9PB9 - chains E and F of the 12 polymer chains in the assembly; structure by electron microscopy, 3.45 A resolution.

== Chain E (and F) ==
Name: Vesicle-fusing ATPase
Organism: Cricetulus griseus
Notes: EC 3.6.4.6; chain F of this document is another copy of the same molecule, construct and numbering; everything in this record applies to it too
UniProtKB: P18708 (NSF_CRIGR); residues 1-744 here = UniProt positions 1-744
Sequence (747 residues; numbered -2 to 744; the number before each row is that of its first residue; numbers below 1 keep their minus sign (Gly-2 is residue -2)):
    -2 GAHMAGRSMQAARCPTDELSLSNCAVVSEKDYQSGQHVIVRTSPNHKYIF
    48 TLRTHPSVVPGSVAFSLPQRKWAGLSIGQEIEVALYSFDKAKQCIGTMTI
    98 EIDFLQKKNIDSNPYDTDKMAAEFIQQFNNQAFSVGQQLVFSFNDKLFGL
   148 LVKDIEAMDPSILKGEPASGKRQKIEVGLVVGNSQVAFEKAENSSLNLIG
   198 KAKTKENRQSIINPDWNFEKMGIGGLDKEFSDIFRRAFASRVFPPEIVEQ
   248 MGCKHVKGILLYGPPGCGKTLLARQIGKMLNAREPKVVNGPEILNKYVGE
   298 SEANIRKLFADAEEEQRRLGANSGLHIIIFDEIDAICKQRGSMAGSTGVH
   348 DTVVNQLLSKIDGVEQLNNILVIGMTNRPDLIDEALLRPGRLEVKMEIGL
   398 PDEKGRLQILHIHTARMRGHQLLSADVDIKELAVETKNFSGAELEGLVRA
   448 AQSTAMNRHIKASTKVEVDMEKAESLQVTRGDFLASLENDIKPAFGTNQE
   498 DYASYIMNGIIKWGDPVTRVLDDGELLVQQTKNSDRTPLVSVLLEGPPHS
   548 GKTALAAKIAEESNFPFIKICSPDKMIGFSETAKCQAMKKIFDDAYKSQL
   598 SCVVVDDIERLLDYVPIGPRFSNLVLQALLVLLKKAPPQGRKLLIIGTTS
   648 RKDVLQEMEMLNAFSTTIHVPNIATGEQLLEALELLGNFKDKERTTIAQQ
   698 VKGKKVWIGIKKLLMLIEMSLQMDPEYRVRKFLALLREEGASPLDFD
Unresolved in the structure: -2 to 0, 156-169, 741-744 (chain F: -2 to 211, 246-251, 741-744)
Construct notes: expression tag (-2 to 0)
Small-molecule neighbours:
  - ATP (adenosine-5'-triphosphate), molecule 1: Gly219, Ile220, Gly221, Pro261, Pro262, Gly263, Cys264, Gly265, Lys266, Thr267, Leu268, Asn374, Ile406, His410, Gly438, Ala439, Glu442
  - ATP, molecule 2: Lys251, Asp359, Arg385, Arg388
  - ATP, molecule 3: Tyr502, Ile503, Met504, Asn505, Gly506, Ile507, Ile508, Trp510, Val514, Pro545, His546, Ser547, Gly548, Lys549, Thr550, Ala551, Leu552, Asp604, Ile707, Lys708
UniProt features mapped onto this chain:
  - binding site (ATP): Asn505 to Trp510, Pro545 to Leu552
  - binding site (Mg(2+)): Thr550
  - modified residue: Lys105 (N6-acetyllysine), Ser207 (Phosphoserine), Tyr259 (Phosphotyrosine), Ser569 (Phosphoserine)
What the authors report for this chain:
  - post-translational modification sites: Ser207 (citing earlier work)

== How chain E and chain F interact ==
Residue-residue contacts (64; chain E residue first):
  Trp213(E) - Thr461(F)
  Trp213(E) - Lys462(F)
  Asn214(E) - Ser460(F)
  Asn214(E) - Thr461(F)
  Phe231(E) - Ala459(F)  hydrophobic
  Arg232(E) - Thr451(F)  hydrogen bond
  Arg232(E) - Asn454(F)
  Arg232(E) - Asp487(F)  salt bridge
  Arg233(E) - Ala447(F)
  Arg233(E) - Asp487(F)  hydrogen bond (side chain-backbone)
  Arg233(E) - Ile488(F)
  Val239(E) - Ile457(F)  hydrophobic
  Phe240(E) - Met453(F)  hydrophobic
  Phe240(E) - Leu473(F)  hydrophobic
  Pro241(E) - Met467(F)  hydrophobic
  Ile244(E) - Leu473(F)  hydrophobic
  Glu246(E) - Arg413(F)  hydrogen bond (backbone-side chain)
  Gln247(E) - Arg413(F)  hydrogen bond (backbone-side chain)
  Gln247(E) - His417(F)  hydrogen bond
  Met248(E) - Arg413(F)
  Met248(E) - Met414(F)  hydrophobic
  Met248(E) - Gln449(F)
  Gly249(E) - Arg413(F)
  Cys250(E) - Gln449(F)
  Lys251(E) - Glu442(F)  salt bridge
  Lys251(E) - Arg446(F)  hydrogen bond (backbone-side chain)
  His252(E) - Arg446(F)
  Val295(E) - Asn292(F)
  Val295(E) - Lys293(F)
  Arg337(E) - Arg375(F)  hydrogen bond (backbone-side chain)
  Ser343(E) - Ser339(F)  hydrogen bond (backbone-side chain)
  Ser343(E) - Met340(F)
  Ser343(E) - Ala341(F)
  Thr344(E) - Ser339(F)
  Asn352(E) - Glu329(F)  hydrogen bond
  Gln353(E) - Asn286(F)
  Ser356(E) - Asn286(F)  hydrogen bond
  Val361(E) - Arg271(F)  hydrogen bond (backbone-side chain)
  Val361(E) - Val284(F)  hydrophobic
  Gln363(E) - Arg271(F)
  Pro386(E) - Ala439(F)
  Glu390(E) - Arg446(F)  salt bridge
  Gln526(E) - Gln719(F)
  Gln527(E) - Met716(F)  hydrogen bond
  Gln527(E) - Gln719(F)
  Ser531(E) - Glu715(F)
  Asp532(E) - Glu715(F)
  Thr534(E) - Met712(F)
  Thr534(E) - Glu715(F)
  Phe618(E) - Arg617(F)
  Asn620(E) - Asp610(F)
  Asn620(E) - Val612(F)
  Gln624(E) - Arg607(F)  hydrogen bond
  Gln624(E) - Asp610(F)
  Gln624(E) - Tyr611(F)
  Gln624(E) - Val612(F)
  Leu627(E) - Arg607(F)
  Val628(E) - Ile574(F)  hydrophobic
  Leu629(E) - Ile574(F)  hydrophobic
  Lys632(E) - Asp571(F)
  Ala633(E) - Met504(F)  hydrophobic
  Glu656(E) - Pro613(F)
  Glu656(E) - Arg648(F)  salt bridge
  Asn659(E) - His546(F)
Also at the interface, not in a pair above, chain E (71 interface residues in all): Ile209, Pro211, Phe215, Ala236, Gly296, Glu297, Glu299, Arg303, Gly342, Gly345, Asp348, Thr349, Leu355, Lys357, Glu381, Ala382, Arg385, Leu523, Arg533, Lys586, Pro616, Arg617, Leu621, Leu623, Ala625, Lys631, Glu654, Met655, Thr663
Also at the interface, not in a pair above, chain F (69 interface residues in all): Pro262, Thr267, Gly287, Pro288, Glu289, Leu291, Asp328, Ala332, Lys335, Val346, Asn374, Leu419, Glu440, Ser450, Val463, Pro545, Pro570, Gly575, Phe576, Ile614, Leu683, Asn685, Lys708, Ile714

== Overview ==
The interface between chain E and chain F involves 71 residues on one side and 69 on the other, with 13
hydrogen bonds and 4 salt bridges. Polar contacts include Arg232(E)-Asp487(F), Lys251(E)-Glu442(F) and
Glu390(E)-Arg446(F). Bound to chain E: 3 copies of ATP. The paper reports a modification site at Ser207(E).
Chain E and chain F are both Vesicle-fusing ATPase (Cricetulus griseus); the structure, 21bin20S complex
(NSF-alphaSNAP-2:1 syntaxin-1a:SNAP-25), non-hydrolyzing, class 8, was determined by electron microscopy (same
publication as 9OJR, 9OJU, 9OJZ, 9OK3, 9OK5, 9OKC and 17 further entries).
